Entry 6M0S (electron microscopy, 3.60 A resolution); this record covers chains B and N of the 15 polymer chains in the assembly.

Chain B:
Name: V-type proton ATPase subunit d
Organism: Saccharomyces cerevisiae (strain ATCC 204508 / S288c)
Reference sequence: P32366 (VA0D_YEAST); numbering as in UniProt (aligned over 1-345)
Chain sequence (345 residues; each row starts with the number of its first residue):
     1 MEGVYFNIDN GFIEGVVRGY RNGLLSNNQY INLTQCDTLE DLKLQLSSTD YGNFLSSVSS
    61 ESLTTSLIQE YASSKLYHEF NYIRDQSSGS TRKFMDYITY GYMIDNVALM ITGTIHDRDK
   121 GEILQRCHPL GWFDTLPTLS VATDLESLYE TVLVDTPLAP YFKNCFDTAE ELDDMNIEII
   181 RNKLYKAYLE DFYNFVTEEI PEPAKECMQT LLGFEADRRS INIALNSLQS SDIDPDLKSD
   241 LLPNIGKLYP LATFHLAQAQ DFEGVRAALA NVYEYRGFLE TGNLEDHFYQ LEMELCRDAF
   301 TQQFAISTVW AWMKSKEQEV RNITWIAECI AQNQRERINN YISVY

Chain N:
Name: V0 assembly protein 1
Organism: Saccharomyces cerevisiae (strain ATCC 204508 / S288c)
Reference sequence: P53262 (VOA1_YEAST); residues 212-263 here = UniProt positions 212-263
Chain sequence (52 residues; numbered 212 to 263; the number before each row is that of its first residue):
   212 DDILSSIWTE GLLMCLIVSA LLLFILIVAL SWISNLDITY GALEKSTNPI KK

Interface between chain B and chain N:
Contacting residue pairs (19):
  Y5(B) - W243(N)  hydrophobic
  I8(B) - W243(N)  hydrophobic
  H78(B) - K262(N)
  N81(B) - K262(N)
  D85(B) - T250(N)
  D85(B) - G252(N)
  D85(B) - A253(N)  hydrogen bond (backbone-backbone)
  Q86(B) - T250(N)
  S87(B) - T250(N)
  S88(B) - D248(N)
  G89(B) - D248(N)
  R92(B) - G252(N)
  L124(B) - I261(N)
  C127(B) - I261(N)
  P129(B) - N259(N)
  P129(B) - I261(N)  hydrophobic
  W132(B) - N259(N)
  W132(B) - P260(N)  hydrophobic
  W132(B) - I261(N)  hydrophobic
Interface residues without a listed pair, chain B (16 interface residues in all): Y77, H128
Interface residues without a listed pair, chain N (10 interface residues in all): T258

In short:
Chain B and chain N form an interface of 16 and 10 residues respectively; the contacts include 1 hydrogen
bond. The hydrogen-bonded pair D85(B)-A253(N) is a backbone contact.
Chain B is V-type proton ATPase subunit d and chain N is V0 assembly protein 1, both from Saccharomyces
cerevisiae (strain ATCC 204508 / S288c); the structure, 3.6A Yeast Vo state3 prime, was determined by electron
microscopy, deposited together with 6M0R.
